3WNE - chains A and B of the 4 polymer chains in the assembly; structure by X-ray diffraction, 1.70 A resolution.

[Chain A (and B)]
Name: Gag-Pol polyprotein
From: Human immunodeficiency virus type 1
Notes: fragment: Catalytic core domain; chain B of this document is another copy of the same molecule, construct and numbering; everything in this record applies to it too
UniProtKB: P12497 (POL_HV1N5); residues 56-212 here correspond to UniProt positions 1203-1359 (UniProt number = residue number + 1147)
Chain sequence (157 residues; row label = number of the first residue in the row):
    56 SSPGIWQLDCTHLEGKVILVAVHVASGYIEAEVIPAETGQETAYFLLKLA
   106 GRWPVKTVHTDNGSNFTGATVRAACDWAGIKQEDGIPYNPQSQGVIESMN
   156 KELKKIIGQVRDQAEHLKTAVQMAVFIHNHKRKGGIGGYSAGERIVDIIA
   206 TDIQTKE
Disordered / not traced: 139-152, 190-191, 210-212 (chain B: 56, 139-153, 188-192, 209-212)
Sequence notes: engineered mutation Ser56 (Cys1203 in P12497), Gly123 (Ser1270 in P12497), Ala124 (Thr1271 in P12497), Arg127 (Lys1274 in P12497), Asp131 (Trp1278 in P12497), Asp139 (Phe1286 in P12497), His185 (Phe1332 in P12497)
Ion coordination: Cd2+ site 1: Cys65, His67, Glu92; Cd2+ site 2: Cys65, Glu92, Asp116
UniProt features mapped onto this chain:
  - binding site (Mg(2+)): Asp64, Asp116, Glu152

[How chain A and chain B interact]
Contacting residue pairs (52; chain A residue first):
  Tyr83(A) - Arg107(B)  hydrogen bond (side chain-backbone)
  Glu85(A) - Arg107(B)  salt bridge
  Ala86(A) - Arg107(B)  hydrogen bond (backbone-side chain)
  Glu87(A) - Tyr99(B)  hydrogen bond
  Glu87(A) - Lys103(B)  salt bridge
  Gln95(A) - His171(B)
  Tyr99(A) - Lys173(B)
  Tyr99(A) - Gln177(B)
  Leu102(A) - Thr174(B)
  Leu102(A) - Gln177(B)
  Leu102(A) - Met178(B)  hydrophobic
  Lys103(A) - Glu87(B)  salt bridge
  Lys103(A) - Gln177(B)
  Ala105(A) - Phe181(B)
  Ala105(A) - His185(B)  hydrogen bond (backbone-side chain)
  Gly106(A) - Phe181(B)
  Gly106(A) - Asn184(B)  hydrogen bond (backbone-side chain)
  Gly106(A) - His185(B)
  Arg107(A) - Tyr83(B)  hydrogen bond (backbone-side chain)
  Arg107(A) - Glu85(B)  salt bridge
  Arg107(A) - Ala86(B)  hydrogen bond (side chain-backbone)
  Arg107(A) - Gln177(B)  hydrogen bond
  Arg107(A) - Val180(B)
  Trp108(A) - Trp108(B)  hydrophobic
  Trp108(A) - His185(B)
  Trp132(A) - Gln168(B)
  Trp132(A) - Met178(B)
  Trp132(A) - Phe181(B)  hydrophobic
  Ala133(A) - Phe181(B)
  Lys173(A) - Tyr99(B)
  Thr174(A) - Leu102(B)
  Gln177(A) - Tyr99(B)
  Gln177(A) - Leu102(B)
  Gln177(A) - Lys103(B)
  Gln177(A) - Arg107(B)  hydrogen bond
  Met178(A) - Leu102(B)  hydrophobic
  Met178(A) - Trp132(B)
  Val180(A) - Arg107(B)
  Phe181(A) - Ala105(B)
  Phe181(A) - Gly106(B)
  Phe181(A) - Trp132(B)  hydrophobic
  Phe181(A) - Ala133(B)
  Asn184(A) - Gly106(B)  hydrogen bond (side chain-backbone)
  His185(A) - Ala105(B)  hydrogen bond (side chain-backbone)
  His185(A) - Gly106(B)
  His185(A) - Trp108(B)
  Glu198(A) - Ile208(B)
  Val201(A) - Val201(B)
  Val201(A) - Ala205(B)
  Ala205(A) - Ala205(B)  hydrophobic
  Ile208(A) - Glu198(B)
  Ile208(A) - Val201(B)  hydrophobic
Other interface residues (no listed pair), chain A (32 interface residues in all): Glu96, Gln168, Ile182, Tyr194, Asp202, Ile204
Other interface residues (no listed pair), chain B (31 interface residues in all): Glu96, Ile182, Tyr194, Ile204

[In short]
The interface between chain A and chain B involves 32 residues on one side and 31 on the other, with 11
hydrogen bonds and 4 salt bridges. Polar pairs include Glu85(A)-Arg107(B), Glu87(A)-Lys103(B) and
Tyr83(A)-Arg107(B). From UniProt: 3 Mg2+-binding residues on chain A.
Both chains are Gag-Pol polyprotein (Human immunodeficiency virus type 1). Entry 3WNE (Cyclic hexapeptide
PKIDNG in complex with HIV-1 integrase) was determined by X-ray diffraction.
